PDB entry 4DJF | X-ray diffraction, 3.03 A resolution | chains A and C of the 6 polymer chains in the assembly

[Chain A]
Protein: 5-methyltetrahydrofolate corrinoid/iron sulfur protein methyltransferase
Organism: Moorella thermoacetica
UniProtKB: Q46389 (Q46389_MOOTH); residue numbers follow UniProt; this construct covers 1-262
Sequence (262 residues; each row starts with the number of its first residue):
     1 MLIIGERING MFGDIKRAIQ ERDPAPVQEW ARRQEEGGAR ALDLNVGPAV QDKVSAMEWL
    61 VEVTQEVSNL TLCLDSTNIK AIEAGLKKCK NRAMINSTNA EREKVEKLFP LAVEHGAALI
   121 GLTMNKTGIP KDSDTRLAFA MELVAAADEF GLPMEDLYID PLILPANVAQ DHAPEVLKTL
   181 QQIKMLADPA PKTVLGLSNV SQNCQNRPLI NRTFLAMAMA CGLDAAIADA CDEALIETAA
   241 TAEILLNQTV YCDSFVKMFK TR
Residues lining bound ligands:
  - 5-methyl-5,6,7,8-tetrahydrofolic acid (C2F): Glu6, Asn9, Met11, Phe12, Gly13, Asp75, Asn96, Ser97, Ile120, Leu122, Asp160, Gly196, Ser198, Asn199, Gln202, Arg207, Ile227
  - co-methylcobalamin (COB): Ile129, Val168, Ala169, Asn199, Gln202, Asn203
Reported in the primary citation:
  - binding site for 5-methyl-5,6,7,8-tetrahydrofolic acid: Asn199
  - conformationally variable residues (side-chain flip): Asn199

[Chain C]
Protein: Corrinoid/iron-sulfur protein large subunit
Organism: Moorella thermoacetica
UniProtKB: Q07340 (ACSC_MOOTH); residues 1-446 here = UniProt positions 1-446
Sequence (446 residues; row label = number of the first residue in the row):
     1 MPLTGLEIYK QLPKKNCGEC GTPTCLAFAM NLASGKASLD SCPYVSDAAR EALDAAAAPP
    61 IAKVVLGAGP TAVEMGDETE LFRHDKRFYH ETAIAIQVSD NLSSEELKAK VEAINGLNFD
   121 RVGQHYTIQA IAIRHDADDP AAFKAAVASV AAATQLNLVL MADDPDVLKE ALAGVADRKP
   181 LLYAATGANY EAMTALAKEN NCPLAVYGNG LEELAELVDK IVALGHKQLV LDPGARETSR
   241 AIADFTQIRR LAIKKRFRSF GYPIIALTTA ANPLDEVLQA VNYVTKYASL VVLRTDAKEH
   301 LLPLLSWRQN LYTDPQVPIR VEEKLNEIGA VNENSPVYVT TNFSLTYYSV EGEIESTKIP
   361 SYLLSVDTDG LSVLTAYADG KFEAEKIAAV MKKVDLDNKV KRHRIIIPGA VAVLKGKLED
   421 LTGWEVIVGP REASGIVAFA RANLAS
Not modelled in the structure: 1, 443-446
Metal / ion sites: 4Fe-4S cluster Fe: Cys17, Cys20, Cys25, Cys42
Residues lining bound ligands:
  - co-methylcobalamin (COB): Pro318, Tyr338, Val339, Thr340, Phe343, Leu345, Thr346, Ser349, Gly370, Leu371, Ser372, Val373, Leu374, Thr375, Ala378, Asp379, Ile406, Ile407, Pro408, Ala410, Gly429, Pro430, Arg431, Glu432, Ala433
  - 4Fe-4S cluster (SF4): Leu12, Pro13, Lys15, Asn16, Cys17, Gly18, Glu19, Cys20, Thr22, Thr24, Cys25, Phe28, Cys42, Tyr44

[How chain A and chain C interact]
Pairs across the interface (18):
  Leu137(A) - Met30(C)  hydrophobic
  Met141(A) - Leu6(C)
  Met141(A) - Leu26(C)  hydrophobic
  Met141(A) - Met30(C)  hydrophobic
  Glu142(A) - Leu26(C)
  Val144(A) - Leu6(C)  hydrophobic
  Asp148(A) - Leu6(C)
  Asp148(A) - Lys10(C)  salt bridge
  Met154(A) - Leu6(C)  hydrophobic
  Met185(A) - Thr4(C)
  Met185(A) - Gly5(C)  hydrogen bond (backbone-backbone)
  Met185(A) - Ala33(C)
  Leu186(A) - Thr4(C)  hydrogen bond (backbone-side chain)
  Leu186(A) - Gly5(C)
  Leu186(A) - Leu6(C)  hydrogen bond (backbone-backbone)
  Ala187(A) - Thr4(C)
  Asp188(A) - Thr4(C)
  Asp188(A) - Arg256(C)  salt bridge
Also at the interface, not in a pair above, chain A (11 interface residues in all): Ala145
Also at the interface, not in a pair above, chain C (9 interface residues in all): Leu3

[Overview]
11 residues of chain A face 9 of chain C across their interface, with 3 hydrogen bonds and 2 salt bridges.
Among the polar pairs are Asp148(A)-Lys10(C), Asp188(A)-Arg256(C) and Leu186(A)-Thr4(C). Bound to chain A:
5-methyl-5,6,7,8-tetrahydrofolic acid and co-methylcobalamin. The paper reports a binding site for
5-methyl-5,6,7,8-tetrahydrofolic acid at Asn199(A); conformational variability at Asn199(A).
Here chain A is 5-methyltetrahydrofolate corrinoid/iron sulfur protein methyltransferase and chain C is
Corrinoid/iron-sulfur protein large subunit, both from Moorella thermoacetica. Entry 4DJF (Crystal structure
of folate-bound corrinoid iron-sulfur protein (CFeSP) in complex with its methyltransferase (MeTr),
co-crystallized with ...) was determined by X-ray diffraction together with 4DJD and 4DJE from the same study.
